1GY1 - chain A; structure by X-ray diffraction, 1.65 A resolution.

== Chain A ==
Name: Rusticyanin
From: Thiobacillus ferrooxidans
UniProtKB: P24930 (RUS2_THIFE); residues 1-155 here correspond to UniProt positions 33-187 (UniProt number = residue number + 32)
Chain sequence (155 residues; each row starts with the number of its first residue):
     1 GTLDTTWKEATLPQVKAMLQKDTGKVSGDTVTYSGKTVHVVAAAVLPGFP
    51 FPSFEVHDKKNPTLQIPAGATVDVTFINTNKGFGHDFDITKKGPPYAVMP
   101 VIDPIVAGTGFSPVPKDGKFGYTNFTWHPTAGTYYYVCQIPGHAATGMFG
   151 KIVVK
Not modelled in the structure: 1
Sequence notes: engineered mutation Asp86 (Ser118 in P24930); conflict Gln20 (Glu52 in P24930), Gln65 (Glu97 in P24930), Asn124 (Asp156 in P24930)
Metal / ion sites: Cu ion: His85, Cys138, His143, Met148

== Summary ==
His85, Cys138, His143 and Met148 form the Cu ion site.
Chain A is Rusticyanin (Thiobacillus ferrooxidans); the structure, Crystal structures of Ser86Asp and
Met148Leu Rusticyanin, was determined by X-ray diffraction (same publication as 1GY2).
